9AXF - chains R and Q of the 7 polymer chains in the assembly; structure by electron microscopy, 3.50 A resolution.

Chain R (and Q):
Name: Extracellular calcium-sensing receptor
Source organism: Homo sapiens
Notes: chain Q of this document is another copy of the same molecule, construct and numbering; everything in this record applies to it too
Reference sequence: P41180 (CASR_HUMAN); residue numbers follow UniProt; this construct covers 1-903
Sequence (911 residues; each row starts with the number of its first residue):
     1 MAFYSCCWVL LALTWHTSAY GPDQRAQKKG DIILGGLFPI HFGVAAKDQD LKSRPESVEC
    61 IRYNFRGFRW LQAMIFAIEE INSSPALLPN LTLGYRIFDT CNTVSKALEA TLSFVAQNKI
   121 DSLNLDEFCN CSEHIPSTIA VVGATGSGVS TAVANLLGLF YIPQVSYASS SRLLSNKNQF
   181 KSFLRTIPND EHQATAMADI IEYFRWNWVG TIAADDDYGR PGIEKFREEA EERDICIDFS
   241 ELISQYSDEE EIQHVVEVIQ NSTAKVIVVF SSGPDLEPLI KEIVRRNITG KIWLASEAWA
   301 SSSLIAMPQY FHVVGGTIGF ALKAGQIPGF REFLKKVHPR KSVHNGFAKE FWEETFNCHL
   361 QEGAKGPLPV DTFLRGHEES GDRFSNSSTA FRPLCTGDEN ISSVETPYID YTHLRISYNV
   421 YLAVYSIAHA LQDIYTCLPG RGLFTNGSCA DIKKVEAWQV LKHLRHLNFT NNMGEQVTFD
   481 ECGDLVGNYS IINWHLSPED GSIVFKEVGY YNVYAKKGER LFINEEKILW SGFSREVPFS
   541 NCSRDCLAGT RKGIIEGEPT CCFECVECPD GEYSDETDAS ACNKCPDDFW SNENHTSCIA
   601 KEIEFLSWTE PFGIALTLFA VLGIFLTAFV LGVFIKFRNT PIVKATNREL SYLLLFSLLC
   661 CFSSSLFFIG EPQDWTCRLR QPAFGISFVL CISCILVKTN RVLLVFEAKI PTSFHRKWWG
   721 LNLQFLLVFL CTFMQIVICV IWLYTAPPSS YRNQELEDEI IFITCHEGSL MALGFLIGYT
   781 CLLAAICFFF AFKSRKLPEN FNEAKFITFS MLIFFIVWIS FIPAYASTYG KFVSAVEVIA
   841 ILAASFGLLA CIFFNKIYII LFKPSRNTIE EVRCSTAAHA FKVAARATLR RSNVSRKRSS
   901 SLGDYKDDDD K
Not modelled in the structure: 1-19, 361-391, 883-911 (chain Q: 1-19, 361-391, 700-721, 864-911)
Differences from the reference sequence: expression tag (904-911)
Cystine bridges: C60-C101, C236-C561, C358-C395, C437-C449, C542-C562, C546-C565, C568-C582, C585-C598, C677-C765
Covalent attachments: N-acetylglucosamine (NAG) linked to N261, N287, N468, N488, N541, N594
Metal / ion sites: Ca2+ site 1 near T100 (its only coordinating residue here); Ca2+ site 2 near G557 (its only coordinating residue here)
Small-molecule neighbours:
  - 9IG (3-(2-chlorophenyl)-N-[(1R)-1-(3-methoxyphenyl)ethyl]propan-1-amine): F668, Q681, F684, G685, I777, T780, W818, F821, Y825, V836, E837, A840, I841
  - Lauryl Maltose Neopentyl Glycol (AV0): F788, F792, R795, K796, A804, K805, I807, T808, M811, F815
  - cyclomethyltryptophan (TCR): R66, W70, T145, G146, S147, A168, S169, S170, S171, I187, Y218, E297, A298, I416
UniProt features mapped onto this chain:
  - region: F637 to R648 (Intracellular loop 1 (ICL1)), T699 to N722 (Intracellular loop 2 (ICL2)), F790 to K805 (Intracellular loop 3 (ICL3)), A880 to S900 (Interaction with RNF19A), R890 to R898 (Arginine-rich retention motif)
  - binding site (phosphate): R66 to W70, R415 to S417
  - binding site (Ca(2+)): I81, S84, L87, L88, T100, T145, S170, P188, D190, E231, D234, E297, Y489, G557
  - binding site (L-tryptophan): S147, A168, S170, E297
  - binding site (spermine): D238, S240
  - site: C482 (Important for ability of agonist AMG 416 to activate G-protein-coupled receptor activity)
  - modified residue: T888 (Phosphothreonine), S892 (Phosphoserine), S899 (Phosphoserine)
  - glycosylation (N-linked (GlcNAc...) asparagine): N90, N130, N261, N287, N386, N400, N446, N468, N488, N541, N594

Interface between chain R and chain Q:
Contacting residue pairs - 119 pairs, chain R then chain Q:
  Y20(R) - L123(Q)
  Y20(R) - N124(Q)  hydrogen bond (backbone-backbone)
  R25(R) - D126(Q)  salt bridge
  Q27(R) - D126(Q)  hydrogen bond
  D50(R) - K462(Q)  hydrogen bond (backbone-side chain)
  L51(R) - F444(Q)
  L51(R) - W458(Q)
  L51(R) - L461(Q)  hydrophobic
  L51(R) - K462(Q)
  L51(R) - R465(Q)
  K52(R) - L443(Q)
  K52(R) - F444(Q)
  K52(R) - T445(Q)  hydrogen bond (backbone-backbone)
  S53(R) - W458(Q)
  R54(R) - W458(Q)
  P55(R) - Y161(Q)  hydrophobic
  P55(R) - W458(Q)
  F98(R) - N124(Q)
  S105(R) - L159(Q)
  L108(R) - N155(Q)
  E109(R) - N124(Q)
  E109(R) - L159(Q)
  A110(R) - N124(Q)
  L112(R) - L159(Q)  hydrophobic
  L112(R) - F160(Q)  hydrophobic
  S113(R) - N124(Q)  hydrogen bond
  S113(R) - L125(Q)
  K119(R) - K119(Q)
  L123(R) - Y20(Q)  hydrogen bond (backbone-backbone)
  N124(R) - Y20(Q)
  N124(R) - E109(Q)  hydrogen bond (side chain-backbone)
  N124(R) - L112(Q)
  N124(R) - S113(Q)
  L125(R) - S113(Q)
  L125(R) - A116(Q)  hydrophobic
  D126(R) - Y20(Q)  hydrogen bond (side chain-backbone)
  E127(R) - S132(Q)
  E127(R) - H134(Q)  salt bridge
  E127(R) - I135(Q)
  F128(R) - S132(Q)  hydrogen bond (backbone-side chain)
  C129(R) - C131(Q)  hydrophobic
  N130(R) - C129(Q)
  N130(R) - N130(Q)  hydrogen bond (backbone-backbone)
  C131(R) - C129(Q)  hydrophobic
  S132(R) - E127(Q)  hydrogen bond
  S132(R) - F128(Q)  hydrogen bond (side chain-backbone)
  H134(R) - E127(Q)  salt bridge
  N155(R) - L108(Q)
  N155(R) - A152(Q)
  L156(R) - L156(Q)  hydrophobic
  L159(R) - S105(Q)
  L159(R) - E109(Q)
  L159(R) - L112(Q)  hydrophobic
  F160(R) - L112(Q)  hydrophobic
  Y161(R) - Q49(Q)
  Y161(R) - L51(Q)  hydrophobic
  Y161(R) - P55(Q)  hydrophobic
  R172(R) - D215(Q)  salt bridge
  R172(R) - L242(Q)
  L173(R) - R220(Q)
  N178(R) - Y246(Q)
  D215(R) - R172(Q)  salt bridge
  R220(R) - L173(Q)
  E224(R) - E224(Q)
  R227(R) - R227(Q)
  L242(R) - R172(Q)
  Y246(R) - N178(Q)
  L443(R) - K52(Q)
  F444(R) - L51(Q)
  F444(R) - K52(Q)
  T445(R) - K52(Q)
  E456(R) - R54(Q)  salt bridge
  W458(R) - L51(Q)
  W458(R) - K52(Q)
  W458(R) - S53(Q)
  W458(R) - R54(Q)
  W458(R) - P55(Q)
  L461(R) - L51(Q)  hydrophobic
  K462(R) - D50(Q)  hydrogen bond (side chain-backbone)
  K462(R) - L51(Q)
  R465(R) - Q49(Q)
  R465(R) - L51(Q)
  R551(R) - R551(Q)
  K552(R) - I554(Q)
  K552(R) - E556(Q)  salt bridge
  I554(R) - I554(Q)  hydrophobic
  I554(R) - S580(Q)  hydrogen bond (backbone-side chain)
  E556(R) - K552(Q)  salt bridge
  E556(R) - S580(Q)
  E558(R) - T560(Q)
  P559(R) - T560(Q)
  T560(R) - E558(Q)  hydrogen bond (side chain-backbone)
  T560(R) - P559(Q)
  T560(R) - T560(Q)  hydrogen bond (side chain-backbone)
  D578(R) - E556(Q)
  S580(R) - I554(Q)
  S580(R) - E556(Q)  hydrogen bond
  T808(R) - F809(Q)
  L812(R) - I813(Q)  hydrophobic
  L812(R) - I816(Q)  hydrophobic
  I816(R) - I813(Q)  hydrophobic
  I816(R) - V817(Q)  hydrophobic
  V817(R) - S820(Q)
  I819(R) - I839(Q)  hydrophobic
  S820(R) - S820(Q)
  S820(R) - A824(Q)
  S820(R) - V836(Q)
  F821(R) - P823(Q)  hydrophobic
  F821(R) - A824(Q)  hydrophobic
  P823(R) - F832(Q)  hydrophobic
  P823(R) - V836(Q)  hydrophobic
  A826(R) - F832(Q)  hydrophobic
  S827(R) - Y829(Q)  hydrogen bond (side chain-backbone)
  S827(R) - F832(Q)
  T828(R) - S827(Q)  hydrogen bond (side chain-backbone)
  T828(R) - Y829(Q)
  Y829(R) - Y829(Q)  hydrophobic
  F832(R) - A826(Q)
  F832(R) - S827(Q)
Interface residues without a listed pair, chain R (88 interface residues in all): Q49, R96, V104, A116, I135, A152, Q179, D234, G553, G557, F563, P569, I822, A824, V836, I839
Interface residues without a listed pair, chain Q (88 interface residues in all): G21, R25, S57, F98, V104, A110, Q179, K181, D234, S240, E456, G557, F563, P569, D578, F612, T828, A835

Summary:
Chain R and chain Q each contribute 88 residues to their interface; the contacts include 19 hydrogen bonds and
8 salt bridges. Polar pairs include R25(R)-D126(Q), E127(R)-H134(Q) and R172(R)-D215(Q). Ligands of chain R:
cyclomethyltryptophan, compound 9IG and Lauryl Maltose Neopentyl Glycol.
Chain R and chain Q are both Extracellular calcium-sensing receptor (Homo sapiens); the structure, Structure
of human calcium-sensing receptor in complex with chimeric Gq (miniGisq) protein in detergent, was determined
by electron microscopy, deposited together with 9ASB, 9AVG, 9AVL and 9AYF.
